7RH9 - chains C and D of the 4 polymer chains in the assembly; structure by electron microscopy, 2.61 A resolution.

== Chain C (and D) ==
Protein: cGMP-gated cation channel alpha-1
From: Homo sapiens
Notes: chain D of this document is another copy of the same molecule, construct and numbering; everything in this record applies to it too
Reference sequence: P29973 (CNGA1_HUMAN); numbering as in UniProt (aligned over 144-690)
Sequence (560 residues; each row starts with the number of its first residue):
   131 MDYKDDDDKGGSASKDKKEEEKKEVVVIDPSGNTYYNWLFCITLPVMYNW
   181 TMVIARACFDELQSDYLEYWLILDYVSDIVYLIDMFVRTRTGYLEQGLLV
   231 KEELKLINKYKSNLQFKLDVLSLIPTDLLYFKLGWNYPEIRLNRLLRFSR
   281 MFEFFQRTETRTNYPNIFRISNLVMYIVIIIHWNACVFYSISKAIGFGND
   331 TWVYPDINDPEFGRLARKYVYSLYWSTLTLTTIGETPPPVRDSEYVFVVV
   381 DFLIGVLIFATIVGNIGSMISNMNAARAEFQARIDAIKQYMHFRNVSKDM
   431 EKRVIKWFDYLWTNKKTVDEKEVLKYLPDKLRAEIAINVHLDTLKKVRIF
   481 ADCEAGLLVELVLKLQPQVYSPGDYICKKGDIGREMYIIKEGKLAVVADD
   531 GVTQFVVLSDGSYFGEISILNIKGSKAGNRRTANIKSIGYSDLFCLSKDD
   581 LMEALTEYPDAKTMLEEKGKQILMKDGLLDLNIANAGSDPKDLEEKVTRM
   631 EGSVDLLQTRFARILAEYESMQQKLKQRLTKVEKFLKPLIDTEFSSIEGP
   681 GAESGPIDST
Unresolved in the structure: 131-155, 606-690 (chain D: 131-155, 610-690)
Construct notes: expression tag (131-143)
Curated features (UniProtKB/Swiss-Prot):
  - binding site (3',5'-cyclic GMP): Gly541

== Chain C / chain D interface ==
Pairs across the interface (103; chain C residue first):
  Leu224(C) - Tyr440(D)  hydrophobic
  Leu224(C) - Asn444(D)
  Gln226(C) - Glu521(D)
  Gln226(C) - Gly522(D)  hydrogen bond (side chain-backbone)
  Gln226(C) - Lys523(D)
  Gln226(C) - Asp540(D)
  Gly227(C) - Gly569(D)
  Gly227(C) - Tyr570(D)  hydrogen bond (backbone-backbone)
  Leu228(C) - Lys523(D)
  Leu228(C) - Ile568(D)  hydrophobic
  Leu228(C) - Gly569(D)
  Glu289(C) - Arg407(D)  hydrogen bond (backbone-side chain)
  Thr290(C) - Arg407(D)
  Thr290(C) - Asp439(D)
  Thr290(C) - Trp442(D)
  Asn293(C) - Lys418(D)
  Arg299(C) - Ile400(D)
  Arg299(C) - Asn404(D)
  Thr362(C) - Ile363(D)
  Ile363(C) - Glu365(D)
  Gly364(C) - Glu365(D)
  Glu365(C) - Glu365(D)  hydrogen bond (backbone-side chain)
  Pro368(C) - Tyr354(D)
  Pro369(C) - Tyr354(D)
  Val370(C) - Arg347(D)  hydrogen bond (backbone-side chain)
  Arg371(C) - Arg347(D)
  Asp372(C) - Arg344(D)  salt bridge
  Asp372(C) - Ala346(D)
  Asp372(C) - Arg347(D)  salt bridge
  Asp372(C) - Val350(D)
  Tyr375(C) - Arg347(D)
  Tyr375(C) - Val350(D)  hydrophobic
  Tyr375(C) - Tyr351(D)
  Tyr375(C) - Tyr354(D)  hydrophobic
  Val376(C) - Val350(D)  hydrophobic
  Val378(C) - Tyr354(D)  hydrophobic
  Val379(C) - Leu353(D)  hydrophobic
  Val379(C) - Tyr354(D)  hydrophobic
  Val379(C) - Thr357(D)
  Phe382(C) - Thr357(D)
  Phe382(C) - Ile363(D)  hydrophobic
  Leu383(C) - Val308(D)  hydrophobic
  Leu383(C) - Ile311(D)  hydrophobic
  Val386(C) - Thr361(D)
  Val386(C) - Ile392(D)  hydrophobic
  Leu387(C) - Val304(D)  hydrophobic
  Leu387(C) - Ile396(D)  hydrophobic
  Phe389(C) - Phe389(D)  hydrophobic
  Ala390(C) - Ile392(D)  hydrophobic
  Ala390(C) - Val393(D)  hydrophobic
  Ala390(C) - Ile396(D)
  Thr391(C) - Ile396(D)
  Thr391(C) - Ile400(D)
  Val393(C) - Val393(D)  hydrophobic
  Gly394(C) - Gly397(D)
  Gly394(C) - Ile400(D)
  Asn395(C) - Ile400(D)
  Ser398(C) - Ser401(D)
  Ser398(C) - Asn404(D)  hydrogen bond
  Asn402(C) - Ala408(D)
  Lys445(C) - Gln419(D)  hydrogen bond (backbone-side chain)
  Lys446(C) - Gln419(D)
  Lys446(C) - Phe423(D)
  Val448(C) - Gln419(D)
  Glu450(C) - Tyr420(D)
  Glu450(C) - Arg424(D)  salt bridge
  Val453(C) - Ala416(D)
  Val453(C) - Ile417(D)
  Leu454(C) - Tyr420(D)
  Tyr456(C) - Arg413(D)
  Leu457(C) - Ile417(D)  hydrophobic
  Leu457(C) - Phe438(D)  hydrophobic
  Pro458(C) - Trp437(D)
  Asp459(C) - Gln498(D)  hydrogen bond
  Lys460(C) - Tyr500(D)
  Lys460(C) - Asp504(D)
  Lys460(C) - Tyr505(D)  hydrogen bond (side chain-backbone)
  Leu461(C) - Trp437(D)  hydrophobic
  Glu464(C) - Met430(D)
  Glu464(C) - Arg433(D)  salt bridge
  Ile465(C) - Tyr420(D)  hydrophobic
  Ile465(C) - Met430(D)  hydrophobic
  Ile465(C) - Val434(D)  hydrophobic
  Asn468(C) - Val426(D)
  Asn468(C) - Ser427(D)  hydrogen bond (side chain-backbone)
  Val469(C) - Arg424(D)
  Val469(C) - Val426(D)  hydrophobic
  Glu484(C) - Gly510(D)
  Glu484(C) - Arg560(D)  salt bridge
  Glu490(C) - Ile512(D)
  Glu490(C) - Arg514(D)  salt bridge
  Lys520(C) - Arg424(D)
  Glu521(C) - Phe423(D)
  Glu521(C) - Asn425(D)
  Asp572(C) - Phe423(D)
  Asp572(C) - Arg424(D)  salt bridge
  Phe574(C) - Arg424(D)
  Glu587(C) - Ile512(D)
  Glu587(C) - Arg514(D)
  Glu587(C) - Asn559(D)  hydrogen bond
  Glu587(C) - Lys578(D)  salt bridge
  Tyr588(C) - Ile512(D)
  Tyr588(C) - Arg560(D)
Also at the interface, not in a pair above, chain C (60 interface residues in all): Ser161, Pro295, Thr366
Also at the interface, not in a pair above, chain D (67 interface residues in all): Ile307, Leu358, Thr362, Gln411, Met421, Val499

== Summary ==
60 residues of chain C and 67 residues of chain D are in contact; the contacts include 11 hydrogen bonds and 8
salt bridges. Among the polar pairs are Asp372(C)-Arg344(D), Asp372(C)-Arg347(D) and Glu450(C)-Arg424(D).
Curated annotation (UniProt) lists residue binding 3',5'-cyclic GMP Gly541(C) on chain C.
Both chains are cGMP-gated cation channel alpha-1 (Homo sapiens). Entry 7RH9 (Cryo-EM structure of human rod
CNGA1/B1 channel in apo state) was determined by electron microscopy, deposited together with 7RHG, 7RHH,
7RHI, 7RHJ, 7RHK and 7RHL.
